5WOA - chain A; structure by X-ray diffraction, 3.90 A resolution.

# Chain A
Molecule: Transient receptor potential cation channel subfamily V member 6
From: Rattus norvegicus
UniProtKB: Q9R186 (TRPV6_RAT); residues 1-669 here correspond to UniProt positions 41-709 (UniProt number = residue number + 40)
Sequence (672 residues; row label = number of the first residue in the row):
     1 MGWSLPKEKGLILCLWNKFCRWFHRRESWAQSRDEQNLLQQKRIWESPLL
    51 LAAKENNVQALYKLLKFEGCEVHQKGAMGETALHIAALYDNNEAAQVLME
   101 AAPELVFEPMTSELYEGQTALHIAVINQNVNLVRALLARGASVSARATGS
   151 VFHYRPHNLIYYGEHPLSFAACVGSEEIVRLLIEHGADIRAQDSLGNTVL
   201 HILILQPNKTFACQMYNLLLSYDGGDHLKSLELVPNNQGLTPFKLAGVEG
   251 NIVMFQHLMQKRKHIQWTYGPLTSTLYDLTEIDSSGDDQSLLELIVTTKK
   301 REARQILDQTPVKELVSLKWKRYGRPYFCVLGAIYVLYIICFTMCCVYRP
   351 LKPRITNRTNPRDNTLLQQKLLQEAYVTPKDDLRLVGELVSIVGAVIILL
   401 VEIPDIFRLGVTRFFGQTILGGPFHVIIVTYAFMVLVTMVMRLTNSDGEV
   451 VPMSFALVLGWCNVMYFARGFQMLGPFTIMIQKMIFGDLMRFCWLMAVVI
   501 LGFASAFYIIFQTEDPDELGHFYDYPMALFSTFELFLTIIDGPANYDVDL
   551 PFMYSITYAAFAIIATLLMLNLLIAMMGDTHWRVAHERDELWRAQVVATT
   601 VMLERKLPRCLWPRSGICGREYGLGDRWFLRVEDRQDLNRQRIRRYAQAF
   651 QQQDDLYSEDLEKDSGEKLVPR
Disordered / not traced: 1-28, 406-419, 638-672
Differences from the reference sequence: engineered mutation Tyr-62 (Ile102 in Q9R186), Asn-92 (Leu132 in Q9R186), Gln-96 (Met136 in Q9R186); expression tag (670-672)
Curated features (UniProtKB/Swiss-Prot):
  - region: Glu-93 to Ala-95, Val-97 to Pro-103 (Interaction with calmodulin), Val-597 to Val-601 (Interaction with S100A10), Ala-649 to Glu-667 (Interaction with calmodulin)
  - motif: Ile-540 to Ala-544 (Selectivity filter)
  - binding site (Ca(2+)): Asp-541
  - modified residue (Phosphotyrosine): Tyr-161, Tyr-162
  - glycosylation: Asn-357 (N-linked (GlcNAc...) asparagine)
Metal / ion sites: Gd ion near Asp-541 (its only coordinating residue here)
What the authors report for this chain:
  - mutagenesis - L495Q (3-fold): increased expression

# Overview
UniProt lists Ca2+-binding residue Asp-541. The paper reports that L495Q increases expression.
Chain A is Transient receptor potential cation channel subfamily V member 6 (Rattus norvegicus); the
structure, Crystal Structure of Transient Receptor Potential (TRP) channel TRPV6* in the presence of
Gadolinium, was determined by X-ray diffraction, deposited together with 5WO6, 5WO7, 5WO8 and 5WO9.
